8XKL - chains 0 and s of the 8 polymer chains in the assembly; structure by electron microscopy, 2.84 A resolution.

== Chain 0 ==
Name: Acpii-4
Organism: Chroomonas placoidea
Sequence (226 residues; each row starts with the number of its first residue):
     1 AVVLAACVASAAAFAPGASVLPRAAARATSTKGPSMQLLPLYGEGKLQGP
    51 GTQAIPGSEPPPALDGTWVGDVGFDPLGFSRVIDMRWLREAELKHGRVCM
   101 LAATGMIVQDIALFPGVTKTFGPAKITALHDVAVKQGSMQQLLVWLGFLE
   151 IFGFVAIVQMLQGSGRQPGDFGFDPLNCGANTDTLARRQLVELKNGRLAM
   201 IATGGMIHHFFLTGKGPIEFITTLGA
Unresolved in the structure: 1-52, 225-226
Metal / ion sites: chlorophyll a Mg (5 sites), coordinated by Ala54, Glu92, Pro115, Gln141, Glu150; Chlorophyll c2 Mg near Asn195 (its only coordinating residue here)
Ligand contacts:
  - chlorophyll a (CLA), molecule 1: Gln53, Ala54, Ile55, Pro56, Val72, Phe74
  - chlorophyll a (CLA), molecule 2: Leu64, Trp68, Val69, Gly70, Asp71, Val72, Gly73, Phe74, Asp75, Phe79, Met85, Leu88, Arg89, Ala91, Glu92, His95, Arg197, Met200, Ile201
  - chlorophyll a (CLA), molecule 3: Phe79, Ile83, Trp87, Leu88, Ala91, His95
  - chlorophyll a (CLA), molecule 4: Trp87, Glu90, Ala91, Lys94, His95, Val98, Leu143, Leu146, Gly147, Glu150, Gly153, Phe154, Ile157
  - chlorophyll a (CLA), molecule 5: Arg97, Met100, Leu101, Thr104, Gly169, Asp170, Phe171, Gly172, Phe173, Asp174, Cys178, Gly179, Leu185, Arg188, Gln189, Val191, Glu192
  - chlorophyll a (CLA), molecule 6: Val98, Leu101, Ala102, Thr104, Gly105, Val108, Gln109, Ala112, Leu113, Phe114, Val117, Phe121, Leu129, Ser138, Leu142
  - chlorophyll a (CLA), molecule 7: Phe114, Pro115, Gly116, Val117, Lys119, Thr120, Phe121, Gln136
  - chlorophyll a (CLA), molecule 8: His130, Val134, Met139, Gln140, Leu142, Leu143, Leu146
  - chlorophyll a (CLA), molecule 9: Gln136, Gly137, Ser138, Gln141, Leu142, Trp145
  - chlorophyll a (CLA), molecule 10: Phe148, Phe152, Phe171, Gly172, Phe173
  - chlorophyll a (CLA), molecule 11: Arg187, Leu190, Val191, Lys194, Asn195, Leu198
  - chlorophyll a (CLA), molecule 12: Ile201, Ala202, Gly204, Gly205, His208, His209, Leu212, Thr213, Phe220, Ile221
  - Allobetaxanthin (IHT; (1R)-3,5,5-trimethyl-4-[(3E,5E,7E,9E,11E,13E,15E,17E)-3,7,12,16-tetramethyl-18-(2,6,6-trimethylcyclohexen-1-yl)octadeca-3,5,7,9,11,13,15,17-octaen-1-ynyl]cyclohex-3-en-1-ol), molecule 1: Phe74, Thr127, His130, Asp131, Ile201, Gly204, Ile207, His208, Phe211
  - Allobetaxanthin (IHT), molecule 2: Met100, Leu101, Ala103, Thr104, Ile107, Phe173, Asp174, Pro175, Cys178, Asn195, Leu198, Ala199, Ala202, Gly205, Met206, His209, Pro217, Phe220, Ile221
  - Alloxanthin (II0; (1R)-3,5,5-trimethyl-4-[(3E,5E,7E,9E,11E,13E,15E)-3,7,12,16-tetramethyl-18-[(4R)-2,6,6-trimethyl-4-oxidanyl-cyclohexen-1-yl]octadeca-3,5,7,9,11,13,15-heptaen-1,17-diynyl]cyclohex-3-en-1-ol), molecule 1: Phe74, Asp75, Pro76, Leu77, Gly78, Phe79, His95, Val98, Cys99, Ala102, Met106, Gln109, Ile126, Leu129, His130, Met139, Met200, Thr203, Ile207
  - Alloxanthin (II0), molecule 2: Lys94, Arg97, Val98, Leu101, Gln136, Leu142, Leu146, Glu150, Phe171
  - Alloxanthin (II0), molecule 3: Gly137, Gln140, Gln141, Val144, Trp145
  - Alloxanthin (II0), molecule 4: Lys194, Arg197, Leu198, Ile201
  - Chlorophyll c2 (KC2): Thr104, Arg187, Arg188, Val191, Asn195, Leu198

== Chain s ==
Name: Ccpii-S
Organism: Chroomonas placoidea
Sequence (285 residues; row label = number of the first residue in the row):
     1 DHKRSRMMKSLALAAVGLAVGAEAFAPTPMVGGAKLALRTSSTRSVATVG
    51 PKMAMDVNAIVEGAQYLTAAVPNVPFVDEITGEPQGLTAPIVHFGSVISL
   101 WLLFALPVWSAAYKAAGADTAEWVGVSQVTEDAPGIGLYGKYAPEYDGPT
   151 FREGLEYVLSFAWKPPILIAWKPRADLDRAMMDPARDTVVSSLYKSLGGA
   201 LDKTAVYDEEDQLLILSDMETFPETELGRRRVAQAEAAGWFTGNPSFGKS
   251 LIEYSEETKKGMREPGTVSISAKELAALRAEAAKK
Unresolved in the structure: 1-82
Metal / ion sites: chlorophyll a Mg near Trp163 (its only coordinating residue here)
Ligand contacts:
  - chlorophyll a (CLA), molecule 1: Leu87, Thr88, His93, Ser96, Val97, Leu100
  - chlorophyll a (CLA), molecule 2: Pro90, Ile91, Phe94
  - chlorophyll a (CLA), molecule 3: Val97, Leu100, Trp101, Phe104, Ala105, Val108, Trp109
  - chlorophyll a (CLA), molecule 4: Val126, Ser127, Gln128
  - chlorophyll a (CLA), molecule 5: Gln128, Val129, Ala133
  - chlorophyll a (CLA), molecule 6: Phe151, Leu155, Val158
  - chlorophyll a (CLA), molecule 7: Ala162, Trp163, Lys164, Pro165, Pro166, Ile167, Leu168, Ile169, Trp171, Lys172
  - chlorophyll a (CLA), molecule 8: Ile167, Leu168, Trp171

== Interface between chain 0 and chain s ==
Pairs across the interface (14; chain 0 residue first):
  Arg81(0) - Thr130(s)  hydrogen bond (backbone-side chain)
  Val82(0) - Gln128(s)
  Val82(0) - Val129(s)
  Val82(0) - Thr130(s)  hydrogen bond (backbone-backbone)
  Ile83(0) - Gln128(s)
  Ile83(0) - Thr130(s)
  Asp84(0) - Gln128(s)  hydrogen bond (backbone-backbone)
  Asp84(0) - Thr130(s)
  Trp87(0) - Gln128(s)
  Val158(0) - Val126(s)
  Leu161(0) - Val126(s)  hydrophobic
  Gln162(0) - Glu122(s)
  Gln162(0) - Val124(s)
  Gln162(0) - Val126(s)
Other interface residues (no listed pair), chain s (9 interface residues in all): Ser127, Asp132, Ala133

== Overview ==
The interface between chain 0 and chain s involves 8 residues on one side and 9 on the other; the contacts
include 3 hydrogen bonds. Polar pairs include Arg81(0)-Thr130(s), Val82(0)-Thr130(s) and Asp84(0)-Gln128(s).
Chain 0 is Acpii-4 and chain s is Ccpii-S, both from Chroomonas placoidea; the structure, Structure of
ACPII-CCPII from cryptophyte algae, was determined by electron microscopy.
